7TKM - chains B and F of the 27 polymer chains in the assembly; structure by electron microscopy, 4.50 A resolution (low resolution: residue-level contacts below are approximate; hydrogen-bond / salt-bridge calls are withheld).

# Chain B
Molecule: ATP synthase subunit alpha
Organism: Saccharomyces cerevisiae
Reference sequence: P07251 (ATPA_YEAST); residues 1-510 here correspond to UniProt positions 36-545 (UniProt number = residue number + 35)
Sequence (510 residues; numbered 1 to 510; the number before each row is that of its first residue):
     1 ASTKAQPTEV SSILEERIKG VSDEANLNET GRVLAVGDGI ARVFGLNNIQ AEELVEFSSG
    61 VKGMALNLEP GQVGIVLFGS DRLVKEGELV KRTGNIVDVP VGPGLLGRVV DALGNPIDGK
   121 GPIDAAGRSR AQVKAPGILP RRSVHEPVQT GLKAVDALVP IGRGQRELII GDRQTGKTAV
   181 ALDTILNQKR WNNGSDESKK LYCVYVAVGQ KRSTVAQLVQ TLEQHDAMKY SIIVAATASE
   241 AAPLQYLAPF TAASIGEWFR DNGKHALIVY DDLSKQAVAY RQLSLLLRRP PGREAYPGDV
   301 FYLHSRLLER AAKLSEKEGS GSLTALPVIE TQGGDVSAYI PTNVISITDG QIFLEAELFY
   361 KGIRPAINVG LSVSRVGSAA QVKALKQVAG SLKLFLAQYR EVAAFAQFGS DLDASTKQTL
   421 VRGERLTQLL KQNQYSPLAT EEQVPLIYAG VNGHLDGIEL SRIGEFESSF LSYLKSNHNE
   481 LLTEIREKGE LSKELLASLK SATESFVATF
Not modelled in the structure: 1-2, 510

# Chain F
Molecule: ATP synthase subunit beta
Organism: Saccharomyces cerevisiae
Notes: EC 7.1.2.2
Reference sequence: P00830 (ATPB_YEAST); residues 1-478 here correspond to UniProt positions 34-511 (UniProt number = residue number + 33)
Sequence (478 residues; each row starts with the number of its first residue):
     1 ASAAQSTPIT GKVTAVIGAI VDVHFEQSEL PAILNALEIK TPQGKLVLEV AQHLGENTVR
    61 TIAMDGTEGL VRGEKVLDTG GPISVPVGRE TLGRIINVIG EPIDERGPIK SKLRKPIHAD
   121 PPSFAEQSTS AEILETGIKV VDLLAPYARG GKIGLFGGAG VGKTVFIQEL INNIAKAHGG
   181 FSVFTGVGER TREGNDLYRE MKETGVINLE GESKVALVFG QMNEPPGARA RVALTGLTIA
   241 EYFRDEEGQD VLLFIDNIFR FTQAGSEVSA LLGRIPSAVG YQPTLATDMG LLQERITTTK
   301 KGSVTSVQAV YVPADDLTDP APATTFAHLD ATTVLSRGIS ELGIYPAVDP LDSKSRLLDA
   361 AVVGQEHYDV ASKVQETLQT YKSLQDIIAI LGMDELSEQD KLTVERARKI QRFLSQPFAV
   421 AEVFTGIPGK LVRLKDTVAS FKAVLEGKYD NIPEHAFYMV GGIEDVVAKA EKLAAEAN
Not modelled in the structure: 1-5, 476-478

# Chain B / chain F interface
Contacting residue pairs (13; chain B residue first):
  N47(B) - R72(F)
  I49(B) - L70(F)
  I49(B) - V71(F)
  I49(B) - R72(F)
  Q50(B) - L70(F)
  A51(B) - G69(F)
  A51(B) - L70(F)
  N67(B) - V16(F)
  L68(B) - A15(F)
  L68(B) - V16(F)
  E69(B) - T14(F)
  P70(B) - T14(F)
  D411(B) - I390(F)
Also at the interface, not in a pair above, chain B (11 interface residues in all): L66, R306
Also at the interface, not in a pair above, chain F (11 interface residues in all): I17, E68, N223

# Summary
The chain B/chain F interface involves 11 residues from each chain.
Here chain B is ATP synthase subunit alpha and chain F is ATP synthase subunit beta, both from Saccharomyces
cerevisiae. Entry 7TKM (Yeast ATP synthase State 3binding(b) with 10 mM ATP backbone model) was determined by
electron microscopy (same publication as 7TJS, 7TJT, 7TJU, 7TJV, 7TJW, 7TJX and 30 further entries).
